PDB entry 8URO | X-ray diffraction, 3.62 A resolution | chains B and C of the 3 polymer chains in the assembly

== Chain B ==
Molecule: Immunoglobulin gamma-1 heavy chain
Source organism: Homo sapiens
UniProt: P0DOX5 (IGG1_HUMAN); residues 216-447 here correspond to UniProt positions 218-449 (UniProt number = residue number + 2)
Amino-acid sequence (232 residues; each row starts with the number of its first residue):
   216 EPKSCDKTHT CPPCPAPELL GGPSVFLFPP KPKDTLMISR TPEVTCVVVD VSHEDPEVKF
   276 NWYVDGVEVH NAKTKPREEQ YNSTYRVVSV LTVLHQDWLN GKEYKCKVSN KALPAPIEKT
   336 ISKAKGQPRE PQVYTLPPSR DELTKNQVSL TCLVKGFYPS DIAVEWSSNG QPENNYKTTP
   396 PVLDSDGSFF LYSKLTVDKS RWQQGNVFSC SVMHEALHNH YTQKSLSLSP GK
Disordered / not traced: 216-236, 362, 413, 422, 444-447
Disulfide bonds: Cys261-Cys321, Cys367-Cys425
Construct notes: engineered mutation Ser382 (Glu384 in P0DOX5)
Reported in the primary citation:
  - post-translational modification sites: Asn297 (citing earlier work)
  - mutagenesis - A330W: abolished catalytic activity with Corynebacterial protease CP40
  - mutagenesis - A330W: unchanged catalytic activity on EndoS2

== Chain C ==
Molecule: Immunoglobulin gamma-1 heavy chain
Source organism: Homo sapiens
UniProt: P0DOX5 (IGG1_HUMAN); residues 240-447 here correspond to UniProt positions 242-449 (UniProt number = residue number + 2)
Amino-acid sequence (232 residues; row label = number of the first residue in the row; note: 1 number in that range is skipped by the numbering (no residue carries it; nothing is unmodelled there); a row labelled like 238A-238V holds insertion residues (238A, then the next letters in order)):
   237 EP
238A-238V KSCDKTHTCPPCPAPELLGGPS
   240 VFLFPPKPKD TLMISRTPEV TCVVVDVSHE DPEVKFNWYV DGVEVHNAKT KPREEQYNST
   300 YRVVSVLTVL HQDWLNGKEY KCKVSNKALP APIEKTISKA KGQPREPQVY TLPPSRDELT
   360 KNQVSLTCLV KGFYPSDIAV EWSSNGQPEN NYKTTPPVLD SDGSFFLYSK LTVDKSRWQQ
   420 GNVFSCSVMH EALHNHYTQK SLSLSPGK
Disordered / not traced: 237, 238A-238V, 241, 254, 261-266, 269, 272-274, 277, 280, 282-283, 289-292, 297-304, 318-331, 334-335, 344-346, 384, 411-415, 444-447
Disulfide bonds: Cys367-Cys425
Construct notes: engineered mutation Ser382 (Glu384 in P0DOX5)
Reported in the primary citation:
  - post-translational modification sites: Asn297 (citing earlier work)
  - mutagenesis - A330W: abolished catalytic activity with Corynebacterial protease CP40
  - mutagenesis - A330W: unchanged catalytic activity on EndoS2

== Chain B / chain C interface ==
Contacting residue pairs (25; chain B residue first):
  Tyr349(B) - Ser354(C)
  Tyr349(B) - Asp356(C)
  Tyr349(B) - Glu357(C)
  Thr350(B) - Ser354(C)
  Leu351(B) - Pro352(C)
  Leu351(B) - Ser354(C)
  Leu351(B) - Thr366(C)
  Ser354(B) - Tyr349(C)
  Ser354(B) - Thr350(C)
  Ser364(B) - Leu368(C)
  Thr366(B) - Tyr407(C)  hydrogen bond
  Lys392(B) - Phe405(C)
  Thr394(B) - Thr394(C)
  Thr394(B) - Val397(C)
  Thr394(B) - Phe405(C)
  Val397(B) - Thr394(C)
  Val397(B) - Pro395(C)
  Ser400(B) - Asn390(C)  hydrogen bond
  Phe405(B) - Lys392(C)
  Phe405(B) - Thr394(C)
  Phe405(B) - Lys409(C)
  Tyr407(B) - Thr366(C)
  Tyr407(B) - Tyr407(C)  hydrophobic
  Tyr407(B) - Lys409(C)
  Lys409(B) - Tyr407(C)
Interface residues without a listed pair, chain B (16 interface residues in all): Thr393, Pro395, Ser408
Interface residues without a listed pair, chain C (20 interface residues in all): Leu351, Ser364, Thr393, Ser408

== Summary ==
16 residues of chain B and 20 residues of chain C are in contact; the contacts include 2 hydrogen bonds. Polar
pairs include Thr366(B)-Tyr407(C) and Ser400(B)-Asn390(C). From the paper: A330W of chain B abolishes
catalytic activity with Corynebacterial protease CP40; modification sites Asn297(B) and Asn297(C).
Chain B and chain C are both Immunoglobulin gamma-1 heavy chain (Homo sapiens); the structure, Crystal
structure of IgG1-Fc fragment (E382S) in complex with Corynebacterial ENGase CU43 (D187A-E189A), was
determined by X-ray diffraction.
